Entry 8F3C (electron microscopy, 3.40 A resolution); this record covers chains I and R of the 8 polymer chains in the assembly.

[Chain I]
Molecule: DNA-directed RNA polymerase subunit beta
Source organism: Escherichia coli
Notes: EC 2.7.7.6
Reference sequence: P0A8V2 (RPOB_ECOLI); residue numbers follow UniProt; this construct covers 1-1342
Chain sequence (1342 residues; each row starts with the number of its first residue):
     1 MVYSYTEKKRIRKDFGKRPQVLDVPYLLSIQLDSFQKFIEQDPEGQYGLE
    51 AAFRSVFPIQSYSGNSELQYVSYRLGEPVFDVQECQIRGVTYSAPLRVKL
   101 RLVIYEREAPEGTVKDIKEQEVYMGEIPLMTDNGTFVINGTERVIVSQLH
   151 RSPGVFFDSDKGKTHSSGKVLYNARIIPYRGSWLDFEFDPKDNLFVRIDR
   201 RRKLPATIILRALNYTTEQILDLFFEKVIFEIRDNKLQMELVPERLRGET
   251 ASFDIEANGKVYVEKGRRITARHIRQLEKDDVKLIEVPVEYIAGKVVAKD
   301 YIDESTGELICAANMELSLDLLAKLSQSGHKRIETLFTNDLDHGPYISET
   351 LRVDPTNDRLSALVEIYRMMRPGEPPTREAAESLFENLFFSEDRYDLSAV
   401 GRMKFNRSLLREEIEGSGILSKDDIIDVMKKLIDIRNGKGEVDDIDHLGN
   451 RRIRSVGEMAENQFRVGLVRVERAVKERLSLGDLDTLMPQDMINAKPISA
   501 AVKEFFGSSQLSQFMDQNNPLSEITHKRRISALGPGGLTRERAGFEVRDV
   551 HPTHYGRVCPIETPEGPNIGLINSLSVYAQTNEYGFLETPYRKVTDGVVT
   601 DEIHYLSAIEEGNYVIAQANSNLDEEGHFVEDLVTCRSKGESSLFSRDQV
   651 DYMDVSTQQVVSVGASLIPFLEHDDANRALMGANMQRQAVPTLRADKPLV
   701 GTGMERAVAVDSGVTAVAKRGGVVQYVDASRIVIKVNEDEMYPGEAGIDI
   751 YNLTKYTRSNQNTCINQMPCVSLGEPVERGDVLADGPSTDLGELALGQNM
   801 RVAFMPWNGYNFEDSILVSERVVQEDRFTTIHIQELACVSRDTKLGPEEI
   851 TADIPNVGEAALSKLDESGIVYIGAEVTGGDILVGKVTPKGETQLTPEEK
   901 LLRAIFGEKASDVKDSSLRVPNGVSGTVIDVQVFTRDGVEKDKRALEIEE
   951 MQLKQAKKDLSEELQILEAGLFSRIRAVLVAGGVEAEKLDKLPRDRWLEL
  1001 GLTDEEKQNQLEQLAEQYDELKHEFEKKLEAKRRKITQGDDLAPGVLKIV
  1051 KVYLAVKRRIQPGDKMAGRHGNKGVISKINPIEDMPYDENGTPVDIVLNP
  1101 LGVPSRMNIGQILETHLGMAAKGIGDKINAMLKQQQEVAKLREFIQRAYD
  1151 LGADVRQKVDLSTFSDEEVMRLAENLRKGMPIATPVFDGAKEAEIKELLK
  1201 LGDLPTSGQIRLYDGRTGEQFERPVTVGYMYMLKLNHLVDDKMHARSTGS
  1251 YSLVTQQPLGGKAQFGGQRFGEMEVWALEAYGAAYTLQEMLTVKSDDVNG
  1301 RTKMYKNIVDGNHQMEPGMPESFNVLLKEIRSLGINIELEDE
Unresolved in the structure: 1, 891-914, 1342
UniProt features mapped onto this chain:
  - modified residue (N6-acetyllysine): Lys1022, Lys1200
  - mutagenesis: Ile561 (I561S: Resistant to antibiotics salinamide A and B), Ile569 (I569S: Resistant to antibiotics salinamide A and B), Ala665 (A665E: Resistant to antibiotics salinamide A and B), Asp675 (D675A/G: Resistant to antibiotics salinamide A and B), Asn677 (N677H/K: Resistant to antibiotics salinamide A and B), Leu680 (L680M: Resistant to antibiotics salinamide A and B), Glu813 (E813K: Disrupts the enzyme's active center)

[Chain R]
Molecule: 47-nt RNA strand
Source organism: Escherichia coli
Sequence (47 nucleotides; each row starts with the number of its first residue):
     1 GCAGAGGUUCUAGCUACACCCUCUAUAAAAAACUAAGGACCACACGA
Ion coordination: Mg2+: A47 (shared with 3 residues of chain J)

[Interface between chain I and chain R]
Residue-residue contacts (29):
  Ser509(I) - A42(R)  sugar contact
  Gln510(I) - A42(R)  hydrogen bond to the sugar
  Gln510(I) - C43(R)  phosphate contact
  Gln513(I) - C43(R)  hydrogen bond to the sugar
  Gln513(I) - A44(R)  sugar contact
  Arg540(I) - C43(R)  salt bridge to the phosphate
  Arg540(I) - A44(R)  salt bridge to the phosphate
  Pro564(I) - C45(R)  phosphate contact
  Glu565(I) - G46(R)  phosphate contact
  Glu565(I) - A47(R)  phosphate contact
  Asn568(I) - A44(R)  phosphate contact
  Ile572(I) - A44(R)  phosphate contact
  Arg687(I) - C45(R)  salt bridge to the phosphate
  Gln688(I) - C45(R)  hydrogen bond to the sugar
  Gln688(I) - G46(R)  sugar contact
  Asn856(I) - U34(R)  base contact
  Asn856(I) - A35(R)  base contact
  Asp915(I) - A35(R)  sugar contact
  Lys1073(I) - A47(R)  phosphate contact
  His1237(I) - C45(R)  hydrogen bond to the sugar
  His1237(I) - G46(R)  sugar contact
  Ser1250(I) - G37(R)  hydrogen bond to the base
  Ser1250(I) - G38(R)  phosphate contact
  Tyr1251(I) - G38(R)  phosphate contact
  Ser1252(I) - A39(R)  phosphate contact
  Leu1253(I) - A39(R)  sugar contact
  Leu1259(I) - A39(R)  phosphate contact
  Lys1306(I) - C17(R)  hydrogen bond to the phosphate
  Lys1306(I) - A18(R)  salt bridge to the phosphate
Interface residues without a listed pair, chain I (25 interface residues in all): Arg529, Leu533, Asn684, Lys1065, Gln1264
Interface residues without a listed pair, chain R (14 interface residues in all): C10

[Summary]
The interface between chain I and chain R involves 25 residues on one side and 14 on the other, with 6
hydrogen bonds and 4 salt bridges. Among the polar pairs are Ser1250(I)-G37(R), Gln510(I)-A42(R) and
Gln513(I)-C43(R). From UniProt: 7 mutagenesis sites on chain I.
Chain I is DNA-directed RNA polymerase subunit beta and chain R is a 47-nt RNA strand, both from Escherichia
coli; the structure, Cryo-EM consensus structure of Escherichia coli que-PEC (paused elongation complex) RNA
Polymerase minus preQ1 ligand, was determined by electron microscopy (same publication as 8G00, 8G1S, 8G2W,
8G4W, 8G7E and 8G8Z).
